9AW3 - chains H and I of the 28 polymer chains in the assembly; structure by X-ray diffraction, 3.42 A resolution.

Chain H:
Name: proteasome endopeptidase complex
From: Saccharomyces cerevisiae
Notes: EC 3.4.25.1
UniProt: A0A6A5Q449 (A0A6A5Q449_YEASX); residues 1-232 here correspond to UniProt positions 30-261 (UniProt number = residue number + 29)
Sequence (232 residues; each row starts with the number of its first residue):
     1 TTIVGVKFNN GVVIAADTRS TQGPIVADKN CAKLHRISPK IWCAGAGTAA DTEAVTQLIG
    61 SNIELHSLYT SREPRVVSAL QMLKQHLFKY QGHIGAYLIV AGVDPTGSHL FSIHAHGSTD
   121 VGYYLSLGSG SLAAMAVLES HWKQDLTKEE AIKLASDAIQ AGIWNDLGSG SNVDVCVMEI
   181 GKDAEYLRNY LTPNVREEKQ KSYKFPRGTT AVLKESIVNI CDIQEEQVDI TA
Disordered / not traced: 223-232
Ion coordination: Mg2+: Ile163, Asp166 (shared with 1 residue of chain Z)

Chain I:
Name: Proteasome subunit beta type-3
From: Saccharomyces cerevisiae
UniProt: P25451 (PSB3_YEAST); residues 0-204 here correspond to UniProt positions 1-205 (UniProt number = residue number + 1)
Sequence (205 residues; each row starts with the number of its first residue; numbering starts at 0):
     0 MSDPSSINGG IVVAMTGKDC VAIACDLRLG SQSLGVSNKF EKIFHYGHVF LGITGLATDV
    60 TTLNEMFRYK TNLYKLKEER AIEPETFTQL VSSSLYERRF GPYFVGPVVA GINSKSGKPF
   120 IAGFDLIGCI DEAKDFIVSG TASDQLFGMC ESLYEPNLEP EDLFETISQA LLNAADRDAL
   180 SGWGAVVYII KKDEVVKRYL KMRQD
Disordered / not traced: 0
Curated features (UniProtKB/Swiss-Prot):
  - modified residue: Ser30 (Phosphoserine)
  - cross-link: Lys69 (Glycyl lysine isopeptide (Lys-Gly) (interchain with G-Cter in ubiquitin))
Ion coordination: Mg2+ site 1: Ser180, Asp204; Mg2+ site 2: Asp204 (shared with 3 residues of chain Y)

Chain H / chain I interface:
Pairs across the interface (61; chain H residue first):
  Gln22(H) - Phe146(I)
  Ile25(H) - Asp143(I)
  Ile25(H) - Phe146(I)  hydrophobic
  Ala27(H) - Asp130(I)
  Ala27(H) - Phe146(I)  hydrophobic
  Asp28(H) - Asp130(I)
  Lys29(H) - Glu150(I)  salt bridge
  Thr48(H) - Ile126(I)
  Ala49(H) - Cys128(I)  hydrophobic
  Ala50(H) - Tyr95(I)
  Ala50(H) - Ile126(I)  hydrophobic
  Ala50(H) - Cys128(I)  hydrophobic
  Asp51(H) - Tyr95(I)  hydrogen bond
  Asp51(H) - Arg98(I)  salt bridge
  Ala54(H) - Tyr95(I)
  His93(H) - Arg98(I)
  His93(H) - Phe99(I)
  Arg196(H) - Glu150(I)  salt bridge
  Lys199(H) - Ser151(I)  hydrogen bond (side chain-backbone)
  Lys199(H) - Tyr153(I)
  Ser202(H) - Glu154(I)  hydrogen bond
  Tyr203(H) - Ser151(I)
  Tyr203(H) - Leu152(I)  hydrophobic
  Lys204(H) - Glu154(I)
  Lys204(H) - Leu157(I)
  Lys204(H) - Asp161(I)  salt bridge
  Phe205(H) - Leu152(I)  hydrophobic
  Phe205(H) - Gln168(I)
  Arg207(H) - Glu160(I)
  Arg207(H) - Asp161(I)  salt bridge
  Gly208(H) - Glu164(I)  hydrogen bond (backbone-side chain)
  Thr209(H) - Glu164(I)  hydrogen bond (backbone-side chain)
  Thr209(H) - Gln168(I)
  Thr210(H) - Glu164(I)  hydrogen bond
  Thr210(H) - Ser167(I)
  Thr210(H) - Gln168(I)  hydrogen bond
  Thr210(H) - Leu171(I)
  Thr210(H) - Leu199(I)
  Ala211(H) - Leu199(I)
  Ala211(H) - Lys200(I)  hydrogen bond (backbone-backbone)
  Val212(H) - Phe163(I)  hydrophobic
  Val212(H) - Arg197(I)
  Val212(H) - Tyr198(I)
  Leu213(H) - Tyr198(I)  hydrogen bond (backbone-backbone)
  Leu213(H) - Leu199(I)
  Leu213(H) - Lys200(I)
  Lys214(H) - Lys196(I)
  Lys214(H) - Arg197(I)
  Lys214(H) - Tyr198(I)  hydrogen bond (backbone-backbone)
  Glu215(H) - Val195(I)
  Glu215(H) - Lys196(I)
  Glu215(H) - Arg197(I)  salt bridge
  Ser216(H) - Val195(I)
  Ser216(H) - Lys196(I)  hydrogen bond (backbone-backbone)
  Ile217(H) - Val194(I)
  Val218(H) - Tyr187(I)  hydrophobic
  Val218(H) - Val194(I)  hydrogen bond (backbone-backbone)
  Val218(H) - Lys196(I)
  Asn219(H) - His44(I)
  Ile220(H) - Gly46(I)
  Ile220(H) - Val194(I)  hydrophobic
Interface residues without a listed pair, chain H (37 interface residues in all): Val26, Gln57, Tyr90, Ile94, Pro206, Asp222
Interface residues without a listed pair, chain I (41 interface residues in all): Phe49, Lys74, Gln88, Asp124, Glu131, Ala132, Asp134, Glu158, Thr165, Glu193

Summary:
37 residues of chain H face 41 of chain I across their interface, with 12 hydrogen bonds and 6 salt bridges.
Polar contacts include Lys29(H)-Glu150(I), Asp51(H)-Arg98(I) and Arg196(H)-Glu150(I). Ile163(H) and Asp166(H)
coordinate Mg2+. The Mg2+ site 1 is built by Ser180(I) and Asp204(I).
Here chain H is proteasome endopeptidase complex and chain I is Proteasome subunit beta type-3, both from
Saccharomyces cerevisiae. Entry 9AW3 (Yeast 20S proteasome soaked with MA9 crude extract) was determined by
X-ray diffraction, deposited together with 9C97, 9C98, 9AW5, 9AW6 and 9AW7.
